6R90 - chains H and J of the 12 polymer chains in the assembly; structure by electron microscopy, 4.50 A resolution (low resolution: residue-level contacts below are approximate; hydrogen-bond / salt-bridge calls are withheld).

# Chain H
Name: Histone H2B type 1-J
Organism: Homo sapiens
Reference sequence: P06899 (H2B1J_HUMAN); residues 1-126 here = UniProt positions 1-126
Amino-acid sequence (129 residues; numbered -2 to 126; the number before each row is that of its first residue; numbers below 1 keep their minus sign (Gly-2 is residue -2)):
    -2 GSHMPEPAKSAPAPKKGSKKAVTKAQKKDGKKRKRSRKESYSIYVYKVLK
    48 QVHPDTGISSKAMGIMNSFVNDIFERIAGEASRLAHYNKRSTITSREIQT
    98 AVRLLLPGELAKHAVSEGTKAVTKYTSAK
Not modelled in the structure: -2 to 33, 125-126
Construct notes: expression tag (-2 to 0)
Curated features (UniProtKB/Swiss-Prot):
  - modified residue: Pro2 (N-acetylproline), Glu3 (ADP-ribosyl glutamic acid), Lys6 (N6-(2-hydroxyisobutyryl)lysine), Ser7 (ADP-ribosylserine), Lys12 (N6-(beta-hydroxybutyryl)lysine), Lys13 (N6-(2-hydroxyisobutyryl)lysine), Ser15 (Phosphoserine), Lys16 (N6-acetyllysine), Lys17 (N6-(beta-hydroxybutyryl)lysine), Lys21 (N6-(2-hydroxyisobutyryl)lysine), Lys24 (N6-(2-hydroxyisobutyryl)lysine), Lys25 (N6-(2-hydroxyisobutyryl)lysine), Lys35 (N6-(2-hydroxyisobutyryl)lysine), Glu36 (PolyADP-ribosyl glutamic acid), Ser37 (Phosphoserine), Lys44 (N6-(2-hydroxyisobutyryl)lysine), Lys47 (N6-(2-hydroxyisobutyryl)lysine), Lys58 (N6,N6-dimethyllysine), Arg80 (Dimethylated arginine), Lys86 (N6,N6,N6-trimethyllysine) and 6 more in UniProt
  - glycosylation: Ser113 (O-linked (GlcNAc) serine)
  - cross-link (Glycyl lysine isopeptide (Lys-Gly)): Lys6 (interchain with G-Cter in SUMO2), Lys21 (interchain with G-Cter in SUMO2), Lys35 (interchain with G-Cter in ubiquitin), Lys121 (interchain with G-Cter in ubiquitin)

# Chain J
Molecule: Human alpha-satellite DNA (145-MER) with abasic sites at positions 93-94
Sequence (145 nucleotides; row label = number of the first residue in the row):
     1 ATCAATATCCACCTGCAGATTCTACCAAAAGTGTATTTGGAAACTGCTCC
    51 ATCAAAAGGCATGTTCAGCTGAACCAGCTGAACATGCCTTTTXXTGGAGC
   101 AGTTTCCAAATACACTTTTGGTAGAATCTGCAGGTGGATATTGAT
Modified / non-standard residues: 3DR (1',2'-dideoxyribofuranose-5'-phosphate) at position 93; 3DR (1',2'-dideoxyribofuranose-5'-phosphate) at position 94

# Chain H / chain J interface
Pairs across the interface (11; chain H residue first):
  Tyr43(H) - DT20(J)
  Gly54(H) - DT20(J)
  Ile55(H) - DA19(J)
  Ile55(H) - DT20(J)
  Ser56(H) - DA19(J)
  Ser57(H) - DA19(J)
  Arg87(H) - DG39(J)
  Arg87(H) - DG40(J)
  Ser88(H) - DT38(J)
  Ser88(H) - DG39(J)
  Thr89(H) - DG39(J)
Interface residues without a listed pair, chain H (11 interface residues in all): Glu36, Thr53, Lys86
Interface residues without a listed pair, chain J (6 interface residues in all): DA28

# Overview
11 residues of chain H face 6 of chain J across their interface.
Chain H is Histone H2B type 1-J (Homo sapiens) and chain J is Human alpha-satellite DNA (145-MER) with abasic
sites at positions 93-94; the structure, Cryo-EM structure of NCP-THF2(+1)-UV-DDB class A, was determined by
electron microscopy together with 6R8Y, 6R8Z, 6R91, 6R92, 6R93 and 6R94 from the same study.
